PDB entry 8DSJ | X-ray diffraction, 2.80 A resolution | chain A

Chain A:
Molecule: Peptidylglycine alpha-amidating monooxygenase
Source organism: Rattus norvegicus
Notes: EC 1.14.17.3, 4.3.2.5
Reference sequence: P14925 (AMD_RAT); numbering as in UniProt (aligned over 45-354)
Sequence (310 residues; numbered 45 to 354; the number before each row is that of its first residue):
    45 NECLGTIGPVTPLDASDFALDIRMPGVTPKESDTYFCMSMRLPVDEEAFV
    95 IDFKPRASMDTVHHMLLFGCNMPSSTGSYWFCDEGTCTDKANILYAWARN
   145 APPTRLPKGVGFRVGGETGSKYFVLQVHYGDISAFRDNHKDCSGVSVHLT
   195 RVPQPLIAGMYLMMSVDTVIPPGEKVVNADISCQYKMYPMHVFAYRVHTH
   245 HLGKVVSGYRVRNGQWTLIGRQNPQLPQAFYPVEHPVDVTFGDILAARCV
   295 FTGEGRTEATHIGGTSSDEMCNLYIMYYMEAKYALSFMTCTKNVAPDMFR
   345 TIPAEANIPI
Not modelled in the structure: 303
Disulfides: Cys-47/Cys-186, Cys-81/Cys-126, Cys-114/Cys-131, Cys-227/Cys-334, Cys-293/Cys-315
Metal / ion sites: Cu ion site 1: His-107, His-108, His-172; Cu ion site 2: His-242, His-244, Met-314
UniProt features mapped onto this chain:
  - binding site (Cu(2+)): His-107, His-108, His-172, His-242, His-244, Met-314
  - mutagenesis: His-107 (H107A: Impaired Cu(2+)-binding), His-108 (H108A: Impaired Cu(2+)-binding; forms a closed conformer in the presence of citrate with a reduced Cu(2+)-Cu(2+) site separation of 4 Angstroms ...), His-172 (H172A: Impaired Cu(2+)-binding), His-244 (H244A: Abolished peptidylglycine alpha-hydroxylating monooxygenase activity), Gln-272 (Q272E/A: Induces a fully open peptidylglycine monooxygenase structure with Cu(2+) distances of 14 Angstroms), Met-314 (M314I: Abolished peptidylglycine alpha-hydroxylating monooxygenase activity)

Overview:
His-107, His-108 and His-172 coordinate Cu ion site 1. His-242, His-244 and Met-314 form the Cu ion site 2.
UniProt lists 6 Cu2+-binding residues and 6 mutagenesis sites.
Chain A is Peptidylglycine alpha-amidating monooxygenase (Rattus norvegicus); the structure, Peptidylglycine
alpha hydroxylating monooxygenase anaerobic, was determined by X-ray diffraction together with 8DSL and 8DSN
from the same study.
